Entry 7CH8 (electron microscopy, 3.90 A resolution); this record covers chains F and H of the 12 polymer chains in the assembly.

== Chain F ==
Protein: MlaD domain-containing protein
From: Pseudomonas aeruginosa (strain ATCC 15692 / DSM 22644 / CIP 104116 / JCM 14847 / LMG 12228 / 1C / PRS 101 / PAO1)
UniProt: Q9HVW3 (Q9HVW3_PSEAE); numbering as in UniProt (aligned over 1-157)
Sequence (157 residues; row label = number of the first residue in the row):
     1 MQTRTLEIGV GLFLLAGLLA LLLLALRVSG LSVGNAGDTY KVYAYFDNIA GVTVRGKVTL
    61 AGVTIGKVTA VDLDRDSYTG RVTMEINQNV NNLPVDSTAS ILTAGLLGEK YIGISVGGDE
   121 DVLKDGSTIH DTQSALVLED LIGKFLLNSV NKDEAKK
Not modelled in the structure: 1-2, 151-157
Ligand contacts: 3-sn-phosphatidic acid (LPP; 2-(hexadecanoyloxy)-1-[(phosphonooxy)methyl]ethyl hexadecanoate): Gly17, Leu18, Leu21

== Chain H ==
Protein: Probable permease of ABC transporter
From: Pseudomonas aeruginosa (strain ATCC 15692 / DSM 22644 / CIP 104116 / JCM 14847 / LMG 12228 / 1C / PRS 101 / PAO1)
UniProt: Q9HVW2 (Q9HVW2_PSEAE); residues 1-265 here = UniProt positions 1-265
Sequence (265 residues; numbered 1 to 265; the number before each row is that of its first residue):
     1 MRRVSPLERI RLFGRAGLDV VAALGRSTLF LGHALLGRRT PGTGLHLLVK QLYSVGVLSL
    61 AIIVVSGLFI GMVLALQGYN ILISYGSEQA VGQMVALTLL RELGPVVTGL LFAGRAGSAL
   121 TAEIGNMKAT EQLSSLEMIG VDPLKYIVAP RLWAGFISMP LLAAIFSVVG IWGGAMVAVD
   181 WLGVYEGSFW ANMQNSVQFT EDVLNGVIKS IVFAFVVTWI AVYQGYDCEP TSEGISRATT
   241 RTVVYASLAV LGLDFILTAL MFGDF
Not modelled in the structure: 1-4, 263-265
Ligand contacts:
  - 3-sn-phosphatidic acid (LPP; 2-(hexadecanoyloxy)-1-[(phosphonooxy)methyl]ethyl hexadecanoate), molecule 1: Phe13, Ala16, Gly17, Val20, Val21, Leu24, Arg241, Tyr245
  - 3-sn-phosphatidic acid (LPP), molecule 2: Asp19, Val20, Ala23, Leu24, Ser27, Val212, Val216, Trp219, Ile220, Tyr223, Gln224, Arg241, Tyr245, Leu248, Ala249, Gly252, Leu253, Phe255, Ile256, Leu257
  - 3-sn-phosphatidic acid (LPP), molecule 3: Leu58, Ala61, Ile62, Val65, Leu68, Phe69, Arg115
  - 3-sn-phosphatidic acid (LPP), molecule 4: Phe69, Met72, Trp181
  - 3-sn-phosphatidic acid (LPP), molecule 5: Leu74, Gln77, Ile81, Leu82, Tyr85, Ser87, Met94, Thr98
  - 3-sn-phosphatidic acid (LPP), molecule 6: Leu82, Ser87, Ala90, Gln93, Met94, Leu97, Thr98, Arg101, Asn192
  - 3-sn-phosphatidic acid (LPP), molecule 7: Val244, Tyr245, Leu248

== How chain F and chain H interact ==
Pairs across the interface (8; chain F residue first):
  Ala25(F) - Trp172(H)
  Val28(F) - Trp172(H)  hydrophobic
  Val28(F) - Asp180(H)
  Arg55(F) - Tyr185(H)  hydrogen bond (backbone-side chain)
  Arg55(F) - Glu186(H)  salt bridge
  Gly56(F) - Tyr185(H)
  Lys57(F) - Tyr185(H)  hydrogen bond (backbone-side chain)
  Glu109(F) - Tyr185(H)
Also at the interface, not in a pair above, chain F (7 interface residues in all): Lys67
Also at the interface, not in a pair above, chain H (7 interface residues in all): Met176, Gly187, Ser188

== Summary ==
Chain F and chain H each contribute 7 residues to their interface, with 2 hydrogen bonds and 1 salt bridge.
Among the polar pairs are Arg55(F)-Glu186(H), Arg55(F)-Tyr185(H) and Lys57(F)-Tyr185(H). One 3-sn-phosphatidic
acid molecule is bound between chain F and chain H.
Chain F is MlaD domain-containing protein and chain H is Probable permease of ABC transporter, both from
Pseudomonas aeruginosa (strain ATCC 15692 / DSM 22644 / CIP 104116 / JCM 14847 / LMG 12228 / 1C / PRS 101 /
PAO1); the structure, Cryo-EM structure of P.aeruginosa MlaFEBD with ADP-V, was determined by electron
microscopy (same publication as 7CH9, 7CH6, 7CH7 and 7CHA).
